PDB entry 7ZSK | electron microscopy, 6.80 A resolution (low resolution: residue-level contacts below are approximate; hydrogen-bond / salt-bridge calls are withheld) | chains A and C of the 4 polymer chains in the assembly

[Chain A (and C)]
Protein: Putative polyketide synthase
Source organism: Brevibacillus brevis NBRC 100599
Notes: chain C of this document is another copy of the same molecule, construct and numbering; everything in this record applies to it too
UniProtKB: C0ZGQ6 (C0ZGQ6_BREBN); residue numbers follow UniProt; this construct covers 532-2220
Amino-acid sequence (1690 residues; row label = number of the first residue in the row):
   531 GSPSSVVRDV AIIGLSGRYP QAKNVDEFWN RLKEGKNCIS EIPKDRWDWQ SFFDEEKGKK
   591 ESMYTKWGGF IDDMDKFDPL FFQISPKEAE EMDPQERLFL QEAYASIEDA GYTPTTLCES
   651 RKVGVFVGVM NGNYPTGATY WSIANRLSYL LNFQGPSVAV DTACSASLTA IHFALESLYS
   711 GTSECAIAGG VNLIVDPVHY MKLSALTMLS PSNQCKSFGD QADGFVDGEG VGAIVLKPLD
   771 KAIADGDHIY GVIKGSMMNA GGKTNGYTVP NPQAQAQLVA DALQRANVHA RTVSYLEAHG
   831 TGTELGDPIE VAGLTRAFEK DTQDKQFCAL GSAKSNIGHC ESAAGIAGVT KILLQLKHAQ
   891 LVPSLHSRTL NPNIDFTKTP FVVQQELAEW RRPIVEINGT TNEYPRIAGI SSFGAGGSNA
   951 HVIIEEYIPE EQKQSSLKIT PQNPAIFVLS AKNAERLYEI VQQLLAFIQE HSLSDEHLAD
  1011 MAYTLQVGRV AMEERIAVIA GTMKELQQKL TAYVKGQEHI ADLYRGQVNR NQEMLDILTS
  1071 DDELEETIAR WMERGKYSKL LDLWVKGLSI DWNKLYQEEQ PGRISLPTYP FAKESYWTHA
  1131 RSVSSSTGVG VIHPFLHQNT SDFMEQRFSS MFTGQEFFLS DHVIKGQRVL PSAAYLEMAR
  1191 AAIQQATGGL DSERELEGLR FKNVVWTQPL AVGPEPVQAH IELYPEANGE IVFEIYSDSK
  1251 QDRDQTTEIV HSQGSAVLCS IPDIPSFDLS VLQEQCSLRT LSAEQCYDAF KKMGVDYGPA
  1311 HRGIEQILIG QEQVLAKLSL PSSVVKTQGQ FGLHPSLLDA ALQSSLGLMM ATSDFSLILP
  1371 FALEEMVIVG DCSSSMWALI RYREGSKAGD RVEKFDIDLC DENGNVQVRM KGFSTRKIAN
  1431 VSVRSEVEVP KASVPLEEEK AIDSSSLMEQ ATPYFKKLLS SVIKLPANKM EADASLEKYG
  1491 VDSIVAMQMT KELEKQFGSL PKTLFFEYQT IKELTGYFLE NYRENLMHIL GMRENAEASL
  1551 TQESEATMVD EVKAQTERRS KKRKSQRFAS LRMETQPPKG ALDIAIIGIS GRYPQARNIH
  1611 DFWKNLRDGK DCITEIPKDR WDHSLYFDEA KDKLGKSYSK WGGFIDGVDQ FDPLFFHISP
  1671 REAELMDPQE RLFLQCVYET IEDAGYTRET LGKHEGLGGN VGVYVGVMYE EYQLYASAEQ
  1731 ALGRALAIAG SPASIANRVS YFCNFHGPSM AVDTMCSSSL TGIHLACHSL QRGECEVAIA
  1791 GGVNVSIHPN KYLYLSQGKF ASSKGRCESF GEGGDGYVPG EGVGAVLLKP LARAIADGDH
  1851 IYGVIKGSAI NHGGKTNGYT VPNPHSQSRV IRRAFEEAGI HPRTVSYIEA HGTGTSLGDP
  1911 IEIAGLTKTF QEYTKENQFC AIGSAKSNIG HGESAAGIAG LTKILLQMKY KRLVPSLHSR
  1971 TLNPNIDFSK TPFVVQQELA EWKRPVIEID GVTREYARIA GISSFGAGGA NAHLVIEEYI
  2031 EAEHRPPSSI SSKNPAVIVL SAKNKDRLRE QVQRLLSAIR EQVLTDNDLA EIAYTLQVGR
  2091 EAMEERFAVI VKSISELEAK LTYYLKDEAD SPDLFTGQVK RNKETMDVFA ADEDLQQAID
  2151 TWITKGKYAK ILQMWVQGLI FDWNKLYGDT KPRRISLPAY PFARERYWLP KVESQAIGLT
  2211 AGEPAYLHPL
Unresolved in the structure: 531-534, 1131-1139, 1199-1207, 1252-1255, 1432-1592, 2200-2220 (chain C: 531-534, 1131-1139, 1200-1205, 1360-1365, 1394-1401, 1433-1592, 2200-2220)
Sequence notes: expression tag (531)

[Chain A / chain C interface]
Contacting residue pairs (12):
  M1064(A) with N1061(C)
  I1067(A) with D1092(C)
  D1071(A) with K1089(C)
  E1073(A) with W1081(C); R1084(C); K1086(C)
  R1084(A) with E1073(C)
  K1086(A) with D1071(C)
  K1089(A) with I1067(C); L1068(C); D1071(C)
  L1093(A) with M1064(C)
Interface residues without a listed pair, chain A (9 interface residues in all): L1068
Interface residues without a listed pair, chain C (12 interface residues in all): S1070

[Overview]
9 residues of chain A and 12 residues of chain C are in contact.
Both chains are Putative polyketide synthase (Brevibacillus brevis NBRC 100599). Entry 7ZSK (K3DAK4 bimodule
core of BGC11 from Brevibacillus brevis) was determined by electron microscopy, deposited together with 7ZM9,
7ZMA, 7ZMC, 7ZMD and 7ZMF.
